3U46 - chains H and L; structure by X-ray diffraction, 2.91 A resolution.

[Chain H]
Molecule: CH04 Heavy chain Fab
From: Homo sapiens
Notes: antibody fragment or engineered binder
Sequence (238 residues; numbered 1 to 218 plus 20 insertion-coded residues; the number before each row is that of its first residue; a row labelled like 82A-82C holds insertion residues (82A, then the next letters in order)):
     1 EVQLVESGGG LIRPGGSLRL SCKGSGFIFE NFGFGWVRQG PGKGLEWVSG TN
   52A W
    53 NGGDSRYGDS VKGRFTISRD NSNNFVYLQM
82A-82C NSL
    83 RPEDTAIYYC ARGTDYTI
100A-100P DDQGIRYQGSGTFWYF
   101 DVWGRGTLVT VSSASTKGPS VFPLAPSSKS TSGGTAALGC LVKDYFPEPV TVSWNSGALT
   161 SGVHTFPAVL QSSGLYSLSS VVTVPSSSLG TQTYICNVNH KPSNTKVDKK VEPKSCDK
Unresolved in the structure: 129-133, 214-218
Disulfide bonds: Cys22-Cys92, Cys140-Cys196

[Chain L]
Molecule: CH02 Light chain Fab
From: Homo sapiens
Notes: antibody fragment or engineered binder
Sequence (215 residues; row label = number of the first residue in the row):
     1 EIVLTQSPAT LSVSPGERAT LSCRASQ
   27A N
    28 VHPRYFAWYQ QKRGQSPRLL IHSGSTRAAG IADRFSGGGS GMHFTLTITR VEPEDFAVYF
    88 CQQYGGSPYT FGQGTRVELR RTVAAPSVFI FPPSDEQLKS GTASVVCLLN NFYPREAKVQ
   148 WKVDNALQSG NSQESVTEQD SKDSTYSLSS TLTLSKADYE KHKVYACEVT HQGLSSPVTK
   208 SFNRGEC
Unresolved in the structure: 214
Disulfide bonds: Cys23-Cys88, Cys134-Cys194

[Chain H / chain L interface]
Residue-residue contacts - 61 pairs, chain H then chain L:
  Gln39(H) - Gln38(L)  hydrogen bond
  Gly44(H) - Phe87(L)
  Leu45(H) - Pro44(L)  hydrophobic
  Leu45(H) - Phe87(L)  hydrophobic
  Leu45(H) - Phe98(L)
  Trp47(H) - Tyr96(L)
  Arg58(H) - Ser94(L)
  Arg58(H) - Tyr96(L)  hydrogen bond
  Asp61(H) - Pro95(L)
  Tyr91(H) - Gln38(L)
  Tyr91(H) - Ser43(L)
  Tyr91(H) - Pro44(L)
  Tyr98(H) - Ser50(L)
  Phe100M(H) - Tyr96(L)
  Trp100N(H) - Tyr32(L)  hydrophobic
  Trp100N(H) - Gln89(L)  hydrogen bond (backbone-side chain)
  Trp100N(H) - Tyr91(L)  hydrophobic
  Trp100N(H) - Tyr96(L)
  Tyr100O(H) - Tyr36(L)
  Tyr100O(H) - Leu46(L)  hydrophobic
  Tyr100O(H) - His49(L)  hydrogen bond
  Tyr100O(H) - Gln89(L)
  Tyr100O(H) - Tyr91(L)
  Phe100P(H) - Tyr36(L)  hydrogen bond (backbone-side chain)
  Phe100P(H) - Leu46(L)
  Asp101(H) - Leu46(L)
  Trp103(H) - Tyr36(L)  hydrophobic
  Trp103(H) - Pro44(L)
  Gly104(H) - Ser43(L)  hydrogen bond (backbone-side chain)
  Arg105(H) - Ser43(L)
  Phe122(H) - Ser121(L)
  Phe122(H) - Glu123(L)
  Phe122(H) - Gln124(L)
  Pro123(H) - Ser121(L)
  Pro123(H) - Glu123(L)
  Leu124(H) - Phe118(L)
  Ala125(H) - Phe118(L)
  Ala137(H) - Phe116(L)
  Ala137(H) - Phe118(L)
  Leu141(H) - Ser131(L)
  Lys143(H) - Gln124(L)
  Lys143(H) - Ser131(L)
  His164(H) - Asn137(L)
  His164(H) - Asn138(L)  hydrogen bond
  His164(H) - Asp167(L)
  His164(H) - Ser174(L)  hydrogen bond
  Phe166(H) - Leu135(L)  hydrophobic
  Phe166(H) - Ser162(L)
  Phe166(H) - Thr164(L)
  Phe166(H) - Ser174(L)
  Phe166(H) - Leu175(L)
  Phe166(H) - Ser176(L)
  Pro167(H) - Ser162(L)  hydrogen bond (backbone-side chain)
  Pro167(H) - Val163(L)
  Val169(H) - Gln160(L)
  Val169(H) - Ser162(L)
  Leu170(H) - Gln160(L)
  Gln171(H) - Gln160(L)
  Val181(H) - Leu135(L)  hydrophobic
  Thr183(H) - Asn137(L)
  Lys209(H) - Glu123(L)  salt bridge
Also at the interface, not in a pair above, chain H (44 interface residues in all): Val37, Glu46, Ile100, Gly106, Pro126, Ser127, Thr135, Ala136, Leu138, Thr165, Ser172, Ser179
Also at the interface, not in a pair above, chain L (41 interface residues in all): Ala34, Gln42, Gln100, Ile117, Ser127, Thr129, Val133, Glu161, Thr178

[Overview]
Chain H and chain L form an interface of 44 and 41 residues respectively, with 9 hydrogen bonds and 1 salt
bridge. Polar pairs include Lys209(H)-Glu123(L), Gln39(H)-Gln38(L) and Arg58(H)-Tyr96(L).
Here chain H is CH04 Heavy chain Fab and chain L is CH02 Light chain Fab, both from Homo sapiens. Entry 3U46
(CH04H/CH02L P212121) was determined by X-ray diffraction together with 3TCL, 3U1S, 3U36, 3U4B and 3U4E from
the same study.
